Entry 3LBI (X-ray diffraction, 2.09 A resolution); this record covers chain A.

Chain A:
Protein: GTPase HRas
From: Homo sapiens
Reference sequence: P01112 (RASH_HUMAN); numbering as in UniProt (aligned over 1-166)
Amino-acid sequence (166 residues; row label = number of the first residue in the row):
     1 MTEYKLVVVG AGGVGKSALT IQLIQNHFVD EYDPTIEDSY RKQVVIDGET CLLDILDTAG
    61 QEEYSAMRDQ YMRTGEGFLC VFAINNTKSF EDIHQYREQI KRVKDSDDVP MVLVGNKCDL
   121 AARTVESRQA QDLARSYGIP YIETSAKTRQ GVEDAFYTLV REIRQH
Ion coordination: Mg2+: Ser17, Thr35 (together with GMP-PNP); Ca2+ site 1: Phe28, Asp30; Ca2+ site 2: Asp107, Tyr137 (together with acetate ion)
Ligand contacts: GMP-PNP (GNP; phosphoaminophosphonic acid-guanylate ester): Ala11, Gly12, Gly13, Val14, Gly15, Lys16, Ser17, Ala18, Phe28, Val29, Asp30, Glu31, Tyr32, Asp33, Pro34, Thr35, Thr58, Ala59, Gly60, Gln61, Asn116, Lys117, Asp119, Leu120, Ser145, Ala146, Lys147
Swiss-Prot annotation at these positions:
  - region: His166 (Hypervariable region)
  - motif: Tyr32 to Tyr40 (Effector region)
  - binding site (GTP): Gly13 to Ala18, Val29 to Thr35, Ala59, Gly60, Asn116 to Asp119, Ser145 to Lys147
  - modified residue: Met1 (N-acetylmethionine), Thr2 (N-acetylthreonine), Cys118 (S-nitrosocysteine)
  - glycosylation: Thr35 (Microbial infection: O-linked (Glc) threonine)
Reported in the primary citation:
  - Ca2+ coordination: Asp107, Tyr137
  - catalytic residues: Gln61 (proposed by the authors, not directly observed)

In short:
Ligands of chain A: GMP-PNP. The Mg2+ site is built by Ser17 and Thr35. The Ca2+ site 1 is built by Phe28 and
Asp30. UniProt lists 22 GTP-binding residues. The paper reports the catalytic residue Gln61; Ca2+ coordination
by Asp107 and Tyr137.
Chain A is GTPase HRas (Homo sapiens); the structure, Ras soaked in Magnesium Acetate and back soaked in
Calcium Acetate, was determined by X-ray diffraction, deposited together with 3K8Y, 3K9N, 3LBH and 3LBN.
